8HEC - chains B and C of the 9 polymer chains in the assembly; structure by electron microscopy, 3.50 A resolution.

== Chain B (and C) ==
Name: Spike glycoprotein
Organism: Severe acute respiratory syndrome coronavirus 2
Notes: chain C of this document is another copy of the same molecule, construct and numbering; everything in this record applies to it too
UniProtKB: P0DTC2 (SPIKE_SARS2); residues 1-1208 here = UniProt positions 1-1208
Chain sequence (1208 residues; row label = number of the first residue in the row):
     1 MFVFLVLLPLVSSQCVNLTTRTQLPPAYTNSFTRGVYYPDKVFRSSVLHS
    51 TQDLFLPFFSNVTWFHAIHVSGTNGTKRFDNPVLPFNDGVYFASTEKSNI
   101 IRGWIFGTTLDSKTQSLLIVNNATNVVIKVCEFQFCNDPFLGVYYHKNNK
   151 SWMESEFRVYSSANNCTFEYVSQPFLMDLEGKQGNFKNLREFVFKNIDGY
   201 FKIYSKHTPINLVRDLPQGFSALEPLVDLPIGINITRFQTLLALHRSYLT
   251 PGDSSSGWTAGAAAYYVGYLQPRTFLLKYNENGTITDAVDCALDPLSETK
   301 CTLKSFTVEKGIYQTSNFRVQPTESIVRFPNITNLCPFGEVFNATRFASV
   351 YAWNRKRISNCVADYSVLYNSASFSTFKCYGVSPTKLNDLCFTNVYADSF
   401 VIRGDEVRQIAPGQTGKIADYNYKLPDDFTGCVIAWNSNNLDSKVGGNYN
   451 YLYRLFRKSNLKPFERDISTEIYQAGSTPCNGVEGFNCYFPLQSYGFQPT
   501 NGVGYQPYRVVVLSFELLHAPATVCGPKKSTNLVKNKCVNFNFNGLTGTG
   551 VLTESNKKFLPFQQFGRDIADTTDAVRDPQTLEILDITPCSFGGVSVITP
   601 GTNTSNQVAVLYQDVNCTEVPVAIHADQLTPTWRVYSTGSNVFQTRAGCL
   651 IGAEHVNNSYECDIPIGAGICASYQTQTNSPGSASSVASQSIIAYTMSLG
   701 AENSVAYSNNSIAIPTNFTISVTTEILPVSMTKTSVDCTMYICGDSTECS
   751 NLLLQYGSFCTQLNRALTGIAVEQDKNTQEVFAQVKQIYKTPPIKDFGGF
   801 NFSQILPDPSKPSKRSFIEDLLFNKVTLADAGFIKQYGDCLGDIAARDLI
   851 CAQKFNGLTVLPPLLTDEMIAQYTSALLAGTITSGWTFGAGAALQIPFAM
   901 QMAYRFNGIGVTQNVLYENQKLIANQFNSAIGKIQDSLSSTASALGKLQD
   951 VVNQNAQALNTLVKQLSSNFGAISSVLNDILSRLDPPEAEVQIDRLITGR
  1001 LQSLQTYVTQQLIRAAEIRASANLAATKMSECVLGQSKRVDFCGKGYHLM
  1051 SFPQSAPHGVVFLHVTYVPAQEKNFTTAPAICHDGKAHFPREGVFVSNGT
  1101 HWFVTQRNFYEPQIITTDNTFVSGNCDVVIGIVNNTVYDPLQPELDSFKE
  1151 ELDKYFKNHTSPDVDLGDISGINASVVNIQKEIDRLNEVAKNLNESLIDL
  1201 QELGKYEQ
Unresolved in the structure: 1-14, 67-77, 144-151, 173-186, 244-257, 621-640, 677-688, 828-853, 1148-1208 (chain C: 1-14, 67-77, 144-151, 173-186, 244-257, 621-640, 677-688, 829-853, 1148-1208)
Disulfide bonds: Cys-15/Cys-136, Cys-131/Cys-166, Cys-291/Cys-301, Cys-336/Cys-361, Cys-379/Cys-432, Cys-391/Cys-525, Cys-480/Cys-488, Cys-617/Cys-649, Cys-662/Cys-671, Cys-743/Cys-749, Cys-1032/Cys-1043, Cys-1082/Cys-1126
Covalent attachments: N-acetylglucosamine (NAG) linked to Asn-17, Asn-61, Asn-165, Asn-234, Asn-282, Asn-331, Asn-343, Asn-616, Asn-657, Asn-709, Asn-717, Asn-801, Asn-1074, Asn-1098, Asn-1134
Differences from the reference sequence: engineered mutation Gly-682 (Arg in P0DTC2), Ser-683 (Arg in P0DTC2), Ser-685 (Arg in P0DTC2), Pro-986 (Lys in P0DTC2), Pro-987 (Val in P0DTC2)
UniProt features mapped onto this chain:
  - region: Asn-280 to Cys-301 (Putative superantigen), Arg-403 to Asp-405 (Integrin-binding motif), Asn-448 to Phe-456 (Immunodominant HLA epitope recognized by the CD8+), Pro-681, Ala-684 (Putative superantigen), Ser-816 to Tyr-837 (Fusion peptide 1), Lys-835 to Phe-855 (Fusion peptide 2), Asp-1163 to Glu-1202 (Heptad repeat 2)
  - site: Arg-815, Ser-816 (Cleavage)
  - glycosylation: Asn-17 (N-linked (GlcNAc...) (complex) asparagine), Asn-61 (N-linked (GlcNAc...) (hybrid) asparagine), Asn-74 (N-linked (GlcNAc...) (complex) asparagine), Asn-122 (N-linked (GlcNAc...) (hybrid) asparagine), Asn-149 (N-linked (GlcNAc...) (complex) asparagine), Asn-165 (N-linked (GlcNAc...) (complex) asparagine), Asn-234 (N-linked (GlcNAc...) (high mannose) asparagine), Asn-282 (N-linked (GlcNAc...) (complex) asparagine), Thr-323 (O-linked (GalNAc) threonine), Ser-325 (O-linked (HexNAc...) serine), Asn-331 (N-linked (GlcNAc...) (complex) asparagine), Asn-343 (N-linked (GlcNAc...) (complex) asparagine), Asn-603 (N-linked (GlcNAc...) (hybrid) asparagine), Asn-616 (N-linked (GlcNAc...) (complex) asparagine), Asn-657 (N-linked (GlcNAc...) (complex) asparagine), Thr-676 (O-linked (GlcNAc...) threonine), Thr-678 (O-linked (GlcNAc...) threonine), Asn-709 (N-linked (GlcNAc...) (high mannose) asparagine), Asn-717 (N-linked (GlcNAc...) (hybrid) asparagine), Asn-801 (N-linked (GlcNAc...) (hybrid) asparagine) and 6 more in UniProt
  - natural variant: Leu-5 (L5F: In strain: Iota/B.1.526), Ser-13 (S13I: In strain: Epsilon/B.1.427/B.1.429), Leu-18 (L18F: In strain: Beta/B.1.351, Gamma/P.1 and 1 more), Thr-19 (T19I: In strain: Omicron/BQ.1.1, Omicron/XBB.1.5 and 1 more; T19R: In strain: Delta/B.1.617.2, Omicron/BA.2 and 4 more), Thr-20 (T20N: In strain: Gamma/P.1), Leu-24 to Ala-27 (sequence variant, change not given here; In strain: Omicron/BA.2, Omicron/BA.2.12.1 and 6 more), Pro-26 (P26S: In strain: Gamma/P.1), Gln-52 (Q52H: In strain: Omicron/EG.5.1), Ala-67 (A67V: In strain: Eta/B.1.525, Omicron/BA.1), His-69 to Val-70 (deletion: In strain: Alpha/B.1.1.7, Eta/B.1.525 and 5 more), Gly-75 (G75V: In strain: Lambda/C.37), Thr-76 (T76I: In strain: Lambda/C.37), 82 further natural variant entries in UniProt
  - mutagenesis: His-69 to Val-70 (Increased incorporation of cleaved spike into virions), Asn-121 (N121Q: Partial loss of biliverdin affinity), Arg-190 (R190K: Partial loss of biliverdin affinity), Asn-234 (N234Q: Increased resistance to neutralizing antibodies), Asn-331 (N331Q: Reduced viral infectivity), Asn-343 (N343Q: Reduced viral infectivity), Leu-452 (L452R: Increased resistance to neutralizing antibodies. Decreases HLA binding to NF9 epitope. Increased binding affinity to human ACE2), Tyr-453 (Y453F: Decreased HLA binding to NF9 epitope. Increased binding affinity to human ACE2), Ala-475 (A475V: Increased resistance to neutralizing antibodies), Val-483 (V483A: Increased resistance to neutralizing antibodies), Glu-484 (E484D: Increased replication in human TMEM106B overexpressing cells), Phe-490 (F490L: Increased resistance to neutralizing antibodies and human covalescent sera neutralization), 12 further mutagenesis entries in UniProt

== How chain B and chain C interact ==
Residue-residue contacts (98; chain B residue first):
  Asn-317(B) / Asp-737(C)  hydrogen bond
  Arg-357(B) / Thr-167(C)
  Asn-360(B) / Phe-168(C)
  Pro-521(B) / Tyr-200(C)
  Pro-521(B) / Pro-230(C)
  Lys-558(B) / Phe-43(C)
  Phe-559(B) / Phe-43(C)  hydrophobic
  Phe-562(B) / Tyr-38(C)  hydrophobic
  Phe-562(B) / Lys-41(C)
  Phe-562(B) / Pro-225(C)  hydrophobic
  Gln-563(B) / Lys-41(C)
  Gln-563(B) / Val-42(C)
  Gln-563(B) / Phe-43(C)
  Gln-564(B) / Lys-41(C)  hydrogen bond (backbone-backbone)
  Phe-565(B) / Lys-41(C)
  Phe-565(B) / Phe-43(C)
  Arg-567(B) / Val-42(C)
  Arg-567(B) / Phe-43(C)  hydrogen bond (backbone-backbone)
  Phe-592(B) / Met-740(C)  hydrophobic
  Phe-592(B) / Lys-854(C)
  Phe-592(B) / Gly-857(C)
  Asp-614(B) / Val-860(C)
  Pro-665(B) / Leu-864(C)  hydrophobic
  Ala-668(B) / Pro-863(C)  hydrogen bond (backbone-backbone)
  Ala-668(B) / Leu-864(C)
  Ala-668(B) / Thr-866(C)
  Gly-669(B) / Leu-864(C)  hydrogen bond (backbone-backbone)
  Leu-699(B) / Met-869(C)  hydrophobic
  Leu-699(B) / Gln-872(C)
  Leu-699(B) / Tyr-873(C)  hydrophobic
  Ala-701(B) / Gln-787(C)
  Ala-701(B) / Ile-788(C)  hydrogen bond (backbone-backbone)
  Glu-702(B) / Ile-788(C)
  Glu-702(B) / Lys-790(C)
  Asn-703(B) / Gln-787(C)  hydrogen bond
  Asn-703(B) / Ile-788(C)  hydrogen bond (backbone-backbone)
  Asn-703(B) / Tyr-789(C)
  Asn-703(B) / Lys-790(C)  hydrogen bond (backbone-backbone)
  Val-705(B) / Thr-883(C)
  Val-705(B) / Ala-893(C)  hydrophobic
  Ala-706(B) / Gln-895(C)  hydrogen bond (backbone-side chain)
  Tyr-707(B) / Pro-792(C)  hydrophobic
  Tyr-707(B) / Asp-796(C)  hydrogen bond (side chain-backbone)
  Tyr-707(B) / Phe-797(C)
  Tyr-707(B) / Ile-896(C)
  Tyr-707(B) / Pro-897(C)  hydrophobic
  Tyr-707(B) / Phe-898(C)
  Ser-708(B) / Pro-897(C)
  Asn-709(B) / Pro-897(C)
  Ser-711(B) / Gln-895(C)
  Ser-711(B) / Ile-896(C)
  Ser-711(B) / Pro-897(C)
  Ile-712(B) / Gln-895(C)
  Ile-712(B) / Ile-896(C)  hydrophobic
  Ala-713(B) / Leu-894(C)
  Ala-713(B) / Gln-895(C)  hydrogen bond (backbone-backbone)
  Gln-957(B) / Arg-765(C)  hydrogen bond
  Thr-961(B) / Gln-762(C)
  Gln-965(B) / Tyr-756(C)
  Gln-965(B) / Ser-758(C)
  Gln-965(B) / Phe-759(C)
  Ser-968(B) / Tyr-756(C)
  Ser-968(B) / Gly-757(C)
  Asn-969(B) / Gln-755(C)
  Phe-970(B) / Gln-755(C)
  Phe-970(B) / Tyr-756(C)
  Gly-971(B) / Gln-755(C)
  Ala-972(B) / Gln-755(C)
  Gln-1010(B) / Leu-1012(C)
  Glu-1017(B) / Arg-1019(C)  salt bridge
  Arg-1039(B) / Glu-1031(C)  salt bridge
  Arg-1039(B) / Arg-1039(C)
  Val-1040(B) / Ser-1030(C)  hydrogen bond (backbone-side chain)
  Asp-1041(B) / Ser-1030(C)
  Lys-1045(B) / Ala-890(C)
  Gly-1046(B) / Ala-890(C)
  Tyr-1047(B) / Ala-890(C)
  Glu-1072(B) / Ala-892(C)
  Glu-1072(B) / Leu-894(C)
  Asn-1074(B) / Gln-895(C)
  Thr-1077(B) / Met-900(C)  hydrogen bond
  Pro-1079(B) / Tyr-917(C)  hydrophobic
  Phe-1089(B) / Tyr-917(C)  hydrophobic
  Pro-1090(B) / Gln-913(C)  hydrogen bond (backbone-side chain)
  Arg-1091(B) / Gln-913(C)
  Gly-1093(B) / Tyr-904(C)
  Val-1094(B) / Met-900(C)  hydrophobic
  Val-1094(B) / Tyr-904(C)
  Arg-1107(B) / Tyr-904(C)  hydrogen bond
  Arg-1107(B) / Asn-907(C)
  Phe-1121(B) / Asn-914(C)
  Ser-1123(B) / Asn-914(C)  hydrogen bond
  Ser-1123(B) / Glu-918(C)
  Gly-1124(B) / Glu-918(C)
  Val-1128(B) / Glu-918(C)
  Val-1129(B) / Tyr-917(C)
  Ile-1130(B) / Gln-920(C)
  Leu-1141(B) / Leu-1141(C)  hydrophobic
Interface residues without a listed pair, chain B (83 interface residues in all): Arg-319, Lys-557, Leu-560, Gly-566, Ile-569, Ala-647, Ile-666, Gly-667, Cys-671, Thr-696, Met-697, Gly-700, Ser-704, Asn-710, Pro-715, Gln-1002, Ser-1003, Thr-1006, Ile-1013, Val-1068, Pro-1069, Leu-1145
Interface residues without a listed pair, chain C (80 interface residues in all): Asp-40, Arg-44, Val-47, Cys-166, Glu-224, Asn-282, Gly-283, Thr-284, Thr-739, Lys-786, Phe-855, Leu-858, Thr-859, Pro-862, Leu-865, Trp-886, Gly-889, Gly-891, Gln-1005, Thr-1027, Leu-1034, Gly-1035, Glu-1144

== In short ==
The interface between chain B and chain C involves 83 residues on one side and 80 on the other, with 18
hydrogen bonds and 2 salt bridges. Among the polar pairs are Glu-1017(B)/Arg-1019(C), Arg-1039(B)/Glu-1031(C)
and Asn-317(B)/Asp-737(C).
Both chains are Spike glycoprotein (Severe acute respiratory syndrome coronavirus 2). Entry 8HEC (SARS-CoV-2
Spike trimer in complex with RmAb 9H1 Fab in the class 2 conformation) was determined by electron microscopy,
deposited together with 8HEB.
